Entry 6BNF (X-ray diffraction, 2.33 A resolution); this record covers chain A.

# Chain A
Molecule: Phosphoethanolamine transferase
Organism: Moraxella sp. HMSC061H09
UniProt: A0A1E9VP98 (A0A1E9VP98_9GAMM); residue numbers follow UniProt; this construct covers 235-578
Sequence (344 residues; row label = number of the first residue in the row):
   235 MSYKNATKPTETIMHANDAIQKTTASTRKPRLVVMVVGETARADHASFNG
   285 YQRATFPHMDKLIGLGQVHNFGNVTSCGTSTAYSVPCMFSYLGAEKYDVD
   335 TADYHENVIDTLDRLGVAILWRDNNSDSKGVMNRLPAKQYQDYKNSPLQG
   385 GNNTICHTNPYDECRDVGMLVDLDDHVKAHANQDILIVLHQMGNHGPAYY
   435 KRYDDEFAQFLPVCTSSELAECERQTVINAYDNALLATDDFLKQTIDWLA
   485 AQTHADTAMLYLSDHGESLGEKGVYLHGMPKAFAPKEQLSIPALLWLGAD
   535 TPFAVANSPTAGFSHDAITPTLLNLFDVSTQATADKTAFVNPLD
Not modelled in the structure: 235-242
Disulfides: C390-C398, C448-C456
Metal / ion sites: Zn2+: E273, T315, D498, H499
What the authors report for this chain:
  - Zn2+ coordination: E273, T315, D498, H499
  - binding site for phosphate ion: T315, H511
  - binding site for sulfate ion: R436
  - contacts within the chain: E397-R436 (salt bridge)
  - catalytic residues: T315 (proposed by the authors, not directly observed)
  - mutagenesis - T315A, Y338R, H429A, R436A: abolished growth

# Summary
E273, T315, D498 and H499 coordinate Zn2+. The paper reports the catalytic residue T315; T315A, Y338R and
H429A, among others, abolish growth.
Chain A is Phosphoethanolamine transferase (Moraxella sp. HMSC061H09); the structure, Crystal structure of the
intrinsic colistin resistance enzyme ICR(Mc) from Moraxella catarrhalis, catalytic domain, mono-zinc complex,
was determined by X-ray diffraction, deposited together with 6BNC, 6BND and 6BNE.
